Entry 5E7T (X-ray diffraction, 2.90 A resolution); this record covers chains A and B of the 6 polymer chains in the assembly.

== Chain A ==
Protein: Minor structural protein 4
Source organism: Lactococcus phage Tuc2009
UniProt: Q9AYV5 (Q9AYV5_BPTU2); residues 193-322 here = UniProt positions 193-322
Chain sequence (130 residues; row label = number of the first residue in the row):
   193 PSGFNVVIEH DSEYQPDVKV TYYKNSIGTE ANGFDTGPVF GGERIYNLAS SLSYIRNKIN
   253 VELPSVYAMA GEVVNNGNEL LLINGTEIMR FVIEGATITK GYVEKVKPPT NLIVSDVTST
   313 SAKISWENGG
Not modelled in the structure: 322

== Chain B ==
Protein: Minor structural protein 5
Source organism: Lactococcus phage Tuc2009
UniProt: Q9AYV4 (Q9AYV4_BPTU2); numbering as in UniProt (aligned over 1-286)
Chain sequence (286 residues; each row starts with the number of its first residue):
     1 MADKNYLHTA YANSADGTDG FTTVYPNLNL LVNSSAKNKE GFFKNFDKVE NGYGEVTMKG
    61 TNAWVNKDLG EGFSIQPINY KPGDKYTMSV DVMFTSWNVP AGTTISAFWM RQRYTENSWK
   121 EICTIDLPKD PSKMLNQWIR ITQTSTIPPY EDPSVGTQAI LNVGFFGQQE GSFTIRVRNP
   181 KQELGSIATP YMPSASEVTT ADWPKFVGTY VDTNPVSSTV SSKYDWDEMK YRVYLDGTPV
   241 GGSKLLSFDL ENLKAGTSYN VQVSQINGNV ESDKSESVAF KTTLPK

== How chain A and chain B interact ==
Contacting residue pairs (60):
  I247(A) - D273(B)
  K250(A) - D273(B)  salt bridge
  E296(A) - D273(B)
  V298(A) - Q265(B)
  V298(A) - N267(B)
  V298(A) - V270(B)  hydrophobic
  V298(A) - S272(B)
  K299(A) - Q265(B)
  K299(A) - S272(B)
  P300(A) - S272(B)
  P300(A) - D273(B)
  P301(A) - V263(B)
  P301(A) - S264(B)
  P301(A) - Q265(B)
  P301(A) - S275(B)
  L304(A) - V261(B)
  L304(A) - Q262(B)
  L304(A) - S275(B)
  L304(A) - E276(B)
  L304(A) - V278(B)
  V306(A) - F280(B)  hydrophobic
  V309(A) - K281(B)
  T310(A) - T282(B)
  T310(A) - T283(B)  hydrogen bond (backbone-backbone)
  S311(A) - L253(B)
  S311(A) - K254(B)
  S311(A) - A255(B)  hydrogen bond (backbone-backbone)
  S311(A) - T282(B)
  S311(A) - T283(B)  hydrogen bond (backbone-side chain)
  T312(A) - E251(B)
  T312(A) - N252(B)  hydrogen bond (backbone-backbone)
  T312(A) - L253(B)  hydrogen bond (backbone-backbone)
  S313(A) - L250(B)
  S313(A) - L253(B)
  A314(A) - D249(B)
  A314(A) - L250(B)  hydrogen bond (backbone-backbone)
  A314(A) - F280(B)  hydrophobic
  K315(A) - S247(B)
  K315(A) - F248(B)
  K315(A) - D249(B)
  I316(A) - S247(B)
  I316(A) - F248(B)  hydrogen bond (backbone-backbone)
  I316(A) - L250(B)  hydrophobic
  I316(A) - V261(B)  hydrophobic
  I316(A) - V278(B)  hydrophobic
  S317(A) - L246(B)
  S317(A) - S247(B)
  W318(A) - Y231(B)
  W318(A) - V233(B)  hydrophobic
  W318(A) - S243(B)
  W318(A) - L245(B)
  W318(A) - L246(B)  hydrogen bond (backbone-backbone)
  W318(A) - S247(B)
  W318(A) - F248(B)
  W318(A) - V263(B)  hydrophobic
  E319(A) - L246(B)
  N320(A) - K230(B)
  N320(A) - Y231(B)  hydrogen bond
  N320(A) - L246(B)
  N320(A) - Q265(B)  hydrogen bond
Also at the interface, not in a pair above, chain B (34 interface residues in all): K274, A279, P285

== Overview ==
Chain A and chain B form an interface of 21 and 34 residues respectively; the contacts include 10 hydrogen
bonds and 1 salt bridge. Polar pairs include K250(A)-D273(B), S311(A)-T283(B) and N320(A)-Y231(B).
Chain A is Minor structural protein 4 and chain B is Minor structural protein 5, both from Lactococcus phage
Tuc2009; the structure, Structure of the tripod (BppUct-A-L) from the baseplate of bacteriophage Tuc2009, was
determined by X-ray diffraction, deposited together with 5E7B and 5E7F.
